Entry 5ICS (X-ray diffraction, 1.52 A resolution); this record covers chains A and D of the 4 polymer chains in the assembly.

[Chain A (and D)]
Molecule: 17-beta-hydroxysteroid dehydrogenase 14
From: Homo sapiens
Notes: EC 1.1.1.-; chain D of this document is another copy of the same molecule, construct and numbering; everything in this record applies to it too
UniProt: Q9BPX1 (DHB14_HUMAN); residues 1-270 here = UniProt positions 1-270
Amino-acid sequence (274 residues; each row starts with the number of its first residue; numbers below 1 keep their minus sign (Gly-1 is residue -1)):
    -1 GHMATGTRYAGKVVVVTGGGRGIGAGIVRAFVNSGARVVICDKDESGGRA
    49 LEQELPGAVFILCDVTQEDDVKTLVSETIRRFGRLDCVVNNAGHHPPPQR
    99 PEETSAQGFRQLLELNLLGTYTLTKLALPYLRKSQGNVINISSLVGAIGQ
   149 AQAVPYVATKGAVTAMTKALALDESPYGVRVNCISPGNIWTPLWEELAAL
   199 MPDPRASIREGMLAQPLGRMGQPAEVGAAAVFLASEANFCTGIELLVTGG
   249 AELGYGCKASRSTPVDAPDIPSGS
Not modelled in the structure: -1 to 1, 255-256, 263-272 (chain D: -1 to 3, 260-268, 271-272)
Construct notes: expression tag (-1 to 0, 271-272); conflict Ser205 (Thr in Q9BPX1)
Cystine bridges: Cys39-Cys61
UniProt features mapped onto this chain:
  - active site: Tyr154 (Proton acceptor)
  - binding site (NAD(+)): Arg19, Ile21, Asp40, Lys41, Asp62, Val63, Asn89, Tyr154, Lys158, Ile187, Thr189, Leu191
  - mutagenesis: His93 (H93A: Increases kcat for androst-5-en-3beta,17beta-diol and 17beta-estradioll), Gln148 (Q148A: The catalytic efficiency (kcat/Km) is 30-fold increase for 17beta-estradiol and 11-fold for androst-5-en-3beta,17beta-diol), Lys158 (K158A: Lacks of activity of testosterone 17-beta-dehydrogenase (NADP+) and estradiol 17-beta-dehydrogenase [NAD(P)+] activities), Tyr253 (Y253A: Lacks of activity of testosterone 17-beta-dehydrogenase (NADP+) and estradiol 17-beta-dehydrogenase [NAD(P)+] activities), Cys255 (C255A: Does not affect kcat for androst-5-en-3beta,17beta-diol and 17beta-estradiol)

[Interface between chain A and chain D]
Residue-residue contacts (64):
  Pro99(A) with Lys123(D); Asp171(D); Glu172(D)
  Glu100(A) with Arg130(D), salt bridge
  Thr102(A) with Tyr119(D), hydrogen bond; Lys123(D), hydrogen bond (backbone-side chain)
  Ser103(A) with Tyr119(D), hydrogen bond (backbone-side chain); Lys123(D)
  Ala104(A) with Tyr119(D)
  Phe107(A) with Leu115(D), hydrophobic; Leu116(D), hydrophobic; Tyr119(D), hydrophobic; Met164(D), hydrophobic
  Arg108(A) with Glu112(D), salt bridge; Leu116(D)
  Glu112(A) with Arg108(D), salt bridge
  Leu115(A) with Phe107(D), hydrophobic
  Leu116(A) with Phe107(D), hydrophobic; Arg108(D)
  Tyr119(A) with Thr102(D), hydrogen bond; Ser103(D), hydrogen bond (side chain-backbone); Ala104(D); Phe107(D), hydrophobic
  Lys123(A) with Pro99(D); Thr102(D), hydrogen bond (side chain-backbone)
  Arg130(A) with Glu100(D), salt bridge
  Gly144(A) with Ala163(D)
  Ala145(A) with Lys166(D), hydrogen bond (backbone-side chain)
  Gly147(A) with Leu170(D)
  Gln148(A) with Ala167(D); Leu170(D)
  Ala149(A) with Leu170(D); Asp171(D)
  Gln150(A) with Asp171(D), hydrogen bond (backbone-side chain)
  Val152(A) with Met164(D), hydrophobic; Ala167(D), hydrophobic; Leu168(D), hydrophobic; Asp171(D)
  Val155(A) with Ala163(D); Ala167(D), hydrophobic
  Ala156(A) with Ala160(D)
  Gly159(A) with Gly159(D); Ala163(D)
  Ala160(A) with Ala156(D); Gly159(D); Ala160(D)
  Ala163(A) with Gly144(D); Val155(D); Gly159(D)
  Met164(A) with Phe107(D), hydrophobic; Val152(D), hydrophobic
  Lys166(A) with Ala145(D), hydrogen bond (side chain-backbone)
  Ala167(A) with Gln148(D); Val152(D), hydrophobic; Val155(D), hydrophobic
  Leu168(A) with Val152(D), hydrophobic
  Leu170(A) with Gly147(D); Gln148(D); Ala149(D)
  Asp171(A) with Pro99(D); Ala149(D); Gln150(D), hydrogen bond (side chain-backbone); Val152(D)
  Glu172(A) with Pro99(D)
Other interface residues (no listed pair), chain A (35 interface residues in all): Leu111, Ile146, Ala151
Other interface residues (no listed pair), chain D (36 interface residues in all): Leu111, Thr120, Ile146, Ala151

[Summary]
35 residues of chain A and 36 residues of chain D are in contact; the contacts include 10 hydrogen bonds and 4
salt bridges. Polar contacts include Glu100(A)-Arg130(D), Arg108(A)-Glu112(D) and Thr102(A)-Tyr119(D).
Chain A and chain D are both 17-beta-hydroxysteroid dehydrogenase 14 (Homo sapiens); the structure, Crystal
structure of 17beta-hydroxysteroid dehydrogenase type 14 apoenzyme, was determined by X-ray diffraction,
deposited together with 5HS6, 5ICM, 5JS6 and 5JSF.
